PDB entry 6S8J | electron microscopy, 2.91 A resolution | chains O and P of the 12 polymer chains in the assembly

[Chain O]
Molecule: Light Chain
Source organism: Homo sapiens
Chain sequence (218 residues; numbered 2 to 219; the number before each row is that of its first residue):
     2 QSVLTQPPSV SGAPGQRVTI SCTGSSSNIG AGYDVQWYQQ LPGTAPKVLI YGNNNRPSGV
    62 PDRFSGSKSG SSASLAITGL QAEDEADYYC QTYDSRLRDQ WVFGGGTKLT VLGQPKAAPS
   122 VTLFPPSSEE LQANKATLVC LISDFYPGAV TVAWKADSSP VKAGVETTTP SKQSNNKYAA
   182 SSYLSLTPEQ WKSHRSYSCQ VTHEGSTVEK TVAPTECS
Not modelled in the structure: 2, 113-219
Disulfides: Cys23-Cys91

[Chain P]
Molecule: Heavy Chain
Source organism: Homo sapiens
Chain sequence (231 residues; numbered 1 to 231; the number before each row is that of its first residue):
     1 EVQLVESGGG LVKPGGSLRL SCAASGFSFG NAWMNWVRQA PGKGLEWVGR IKSKSDGGTT
    61 DYAAPVKDRF IISRDDSKKT LYLQMNSLRR EDTAVYYCVR GPFYCDTCGP NDYWGQGTLV
   121 TVSSGSTKGP SVFPLAPSSK STSGGTAALG CLVKDYFPEP VTVSWNSGAL TSGVHTFPAV
   181 LQSSGLYSLS SVVTVPSSSL GTQTYICNVN HKPSNTKVDK RVEPKSCDKT H
Not modelled in the structure: 1, 124-231
Disulfides: Cys22-Cys98, Cys105-Cys108

[Interface between chain O and chain P]
Residue-residue contacts - 35 pairs, chain O then chain P:
  Asp35(O) with Tyr104(P), hydrogen bond
  Gln37(O) with Phe103(P)
  Tyr39(O) with Phe103(P); Trp114(P)
  Gln41(O) with Gln39(P), hydrogen bond
  Ala46(O) with Tyr97(P), hydrophobic; Gly115(P)
  Pro47(O) with Trp114(P)
  Lys48(O) with Asn111(P)
  Val49(O) with Pro110(P); Tyr113(P), hydrophobic; Trp114(P)
  Tyr52(O) with Phe103(P); Tyr104(P), hydrophobic; Cys105(P)
  Gly53(O) with Tyr104(P)
  Pro58(O) with Gly109(P); Pro110(P), hydrophobic
  Ser59(O) with Gly109(P); Pro110(P)
  Val61(O) with Pro110(P), hydrophobic
  Tyr90(O) with Gln39(P); Gly44(P); Leu45(P), hydrophobic
  Tyr94(O) with Phe103(P)
  Arg99(O) with Asp61(P)
  Asp100(O) with Arg50(P)
  Gln101(O) with Trp47(P); Asp61(P); Tyr62(P), hydrogen bond (side chain-backbone)
  Trp102(O) with Asn35(P); Trp47(P), hydrophobic
  Phe104(O) with Leu45(P), hydrophobic; Glu46(P); Trp47(P), hydrophobic
Also at the interface, not in a pair above, chain O (23 interface residues in all): Thr45, Asn56, Gln92
Also at the interface, not in a pair above, chain P (25 interface residues in all): Val37, Lys43, Ala63, Val99, Asp106, Gln116

[Summary]
23 residues of chain O face 25 of chain P across their interface, with 3 hydrogen bonds. Among the polar pairs
are Asp35(O)-Tyr104(P), Gln41(O)-Gln39(P) and Gln101(O)-Tyr62(P).
Here chain O is Light Chain and chain P is Heavy Chain, both from Homo sapiens. Entry 6S8J (Structure of ZEBOV
GP in complex with 5T0180 antibody) was determined by electron microscopy (same publication as 6S8D).
